9FX0 - chains B and F of the 7 polymer chains in the assembly; structure by electron microscopy, 3.10 A resolution.

== Chain B ==
Protein: Type-1 fimbrial protein, A chain
Source organism: Escherichia coli
Reference sequence: P04128 (FIMA1_ECOLI); residues 1-159 here correspond to UniProt positions 24-182 (UniProt number = residue number + 23)
Sequence (160 residues; numbered 0 to 159; the number before each row is that of its first residue; numbering starts at 0):
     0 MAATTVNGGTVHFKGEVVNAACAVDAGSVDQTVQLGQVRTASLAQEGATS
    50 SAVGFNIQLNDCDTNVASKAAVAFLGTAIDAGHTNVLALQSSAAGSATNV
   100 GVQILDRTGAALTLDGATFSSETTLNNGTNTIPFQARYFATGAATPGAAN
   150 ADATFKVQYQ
Unresolved in the structure: 0-1
Sequence notes: initiating methionine (0)
Disulfides: C21-C61
What the authors report for this chain:
  - self-association interface (contacts with another copy of this molecule); pairs are residue here / residue on that copy: R38-A19 (backbone contact), R38-A20 (backbone contact)

== Chain F ==
Protein: Protein FimF
Source organism: Escherichia coli
Reference sequence: P08189 (FIMF_ECOLI); residues 1-154 here correspond to UniProt positions 23-176 (UniProt number = residue number + 22)
Sequence (154 residues; row label = number of the first residue in the row):
     1 ADSTITIRGYVRDNGCSVAAESTNFTVDLMENAAKQFNNIGATTPVVPFR
    51 ILLSPCGNAVSAVKVGFTGVADSHNANLLALENTVSAASGLGIQLLNEQQ
   101 NQIPLNAPSSALSWTTLTPGKPNTLNFYARLMATQVPVTAGHINATATFT
   151 LEYQ
Unresolved in the structure: 1-12
Disulfides: C16-C56
Swiss-Prot annotation at these positions:
  - site: Y153 (Required for stability and transport)

== Chain B / chain F interface ==
Contacting residue pairs (8; chain B residue first):
  T4(B) - E31(F)
  V5(B) - E31(F)
  V5(B) - A33(F)
  N6(B) - M30(F)
  N6(B) - E31(F)  hydrogen bond (backbone-backbone)
  N6(B) - P45(F)
  G7(B) - P45(F)
  G8(B) - P45(F)
Other interface residues (no listed pair), chain F (5 interface residues in all): N32

== In short ==
The chain B/chain F interface involves 5 residues from each chain; the contacts include 1 hydrogen bond. Its
one hydrogen bond, N6(B)-E31(F), is backbone to backbone. The paper reports a self-association interface
involving R38(B).
Here chain B is Type-1 fimbrial protein, A chain and chain F is Protein FimF, both from Escherichia coli.
Entry 9FX0 (Cryo-EM structure of the type 1 pilus tip-to-rod transition) was determined by electron
microscopy, deposited together with 9FW9, 9FWB, 9FX8, 9FXB, 9FXS and 9FY9.
